7XG3 - chains J and L of the 12 polymer chains in the assembly; structure by electron microscopy, 3.00 A resolution.

== Chain J ==
Molecule: NTS
Sequence (33 nucleotides; each row starts with the number of its first residue):
     1 AACACCCTTT CATTATTATT ATTTTTTTTT TTT
Disordered / not traced: 1-2

== Chain L ==
Name: Csf4
Organism: Pseudomonas aeruginosa
Chain sequence (626 residues; numbered 1 to 626; the number before each row is that of its first residue):
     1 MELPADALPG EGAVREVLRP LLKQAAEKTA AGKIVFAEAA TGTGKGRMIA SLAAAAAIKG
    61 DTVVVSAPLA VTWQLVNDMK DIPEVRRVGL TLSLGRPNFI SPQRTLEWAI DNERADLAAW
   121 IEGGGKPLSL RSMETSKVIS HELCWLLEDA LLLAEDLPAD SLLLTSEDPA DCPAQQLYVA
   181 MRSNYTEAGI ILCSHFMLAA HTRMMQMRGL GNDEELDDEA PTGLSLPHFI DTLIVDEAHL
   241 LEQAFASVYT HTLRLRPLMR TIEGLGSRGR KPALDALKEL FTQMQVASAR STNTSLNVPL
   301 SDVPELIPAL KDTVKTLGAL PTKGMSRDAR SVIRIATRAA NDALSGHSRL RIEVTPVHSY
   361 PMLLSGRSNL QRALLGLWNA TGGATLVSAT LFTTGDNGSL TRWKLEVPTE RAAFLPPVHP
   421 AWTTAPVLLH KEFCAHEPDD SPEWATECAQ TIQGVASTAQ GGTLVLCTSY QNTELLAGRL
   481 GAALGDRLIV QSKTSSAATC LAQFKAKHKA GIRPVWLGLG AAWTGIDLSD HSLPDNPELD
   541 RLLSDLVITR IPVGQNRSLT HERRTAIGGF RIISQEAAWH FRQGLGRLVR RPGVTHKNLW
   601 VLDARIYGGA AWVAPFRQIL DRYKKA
Disordered / not traced: 1-3, 209-223, 265-273, 288-291, 626

== Chain J / chain L interface ==
Residue-residue contacts (35):
  DT23(J) / Phe-570(L)  phosphate contact
  DT24(J) / Thr-565(L)  base contact
  DT24(J) / Phe-570(L)  phosphate contact
  DT24(J) / Ile-573(L)  base contact
  DT24(J) / Trp-612(L)  phosphate contact
  DT25(J) / Val-553(L)  sugar contact
  DT25(J) / Gly-554(L)  sugar contact
  DT25(J) / Arg-557(L)  hydrogen bond to the base
  DT26(J) / Thr-292(L)  base contact
  DT26(J) / Asn-293(L)  base contact
  DT26(J) / Asp-440(L)  phosphate contact
  DT26(J) / Thr-468(L)  phosphate contact
  DT26(J) / Ser-469(L)  phosphate contact
  DT26(J) / Arg-557(L)  hydrogen bond to the base
  DT27(J) / Arg-351(L)  hydrogen bond to the base
  DT27(J) / Tyr-470(L)  phosphate contact
  DT27(J) / Gln-555(L)  base contact
  DT27(J) / Arg-557(L)  base contact
  DT28(J) / Tyr-470(L)  hydrogen bond to the phosphate
  DT28(J) / Lys-493(L)  base contact
  DT28(J) / Leu-519(L)  phosphate contact
  DT29(J) / Glu-353(L)  base contact
  DT29(J) / Tyr-470(L)  phosphate contact
  DT30(J) / Phe-196(L)  phosphate contact
  DT31(J) / Pro-97(L)  phosphate contact
  DT31(J) / Phe-196(L)  sugar contact
  DT32(J) / Pro-97(L)  phosphate contact
  DT32(J) / Asn-98(L)  phosphate contact
  DT32(J) / Ser-194(L)  phosphate contact
  DT32(J) / Phe-196(L)  phosphate contact
  DT32(J) / Ser-247(L)  hydrogen bond to the base
  DT32(J) / Val-248(L)  hydrogen bond to the base
  DT32(J) / Thr-250(L)  base contact
  DT33(J) / Arg-96(L)  hydrogen bond to the phosphate
  DT33(J) / His-251(L)  hydrogen bond to the base
Also at the interface, not in a pair above, chain L (39 interface residues in all): Leu-69, Gly-95, Ser-166, Tyr-178, Met-197, Ala-200, Met-204, Ile-335, Val-354, Pro-356, Ala-521, Arg-550

== In short ==
Chain J and chain L form an interface of 11 and 39 residues respectively, with 8 hydrogen bonds. Polar
contacts include DT25(J)/Arg-557(L), DT26(J)/Arg-557(L) and DT27(J)/Arg-351(L).
Here chain J is NTS and chain L is Csf4 (Pseudomonas aeruginosa). Entry 7XG3 (CryoEM structure of type IV-A
CasDinG bound NTS-nicked Csf-crRNA-dsDNA quaternary complex) was determined by electron microscopy (same
publication as 7XF1, 7XFZ, 7XG0, 7XG1, 7XG2 and 7XG4).
